7PBT - chains D and G of the 9 polymer chains in the assembly; structure by electron microscopy, 3.30 A resolution.

Chain D:
Name: Holliday junction ATP-dependent DNA helicase RuvB
Source organism: Streptococcus thermophilus
Notes: EC 3.6.4.12
UniProtKB: A0A2U2MES7 (A0A2U2MES7_STRTR); numbering as in UniProt (aligned over 19-333)
Chain sequence (315 residues; numbered 19 to 333; the number before each row is that of its first residue):
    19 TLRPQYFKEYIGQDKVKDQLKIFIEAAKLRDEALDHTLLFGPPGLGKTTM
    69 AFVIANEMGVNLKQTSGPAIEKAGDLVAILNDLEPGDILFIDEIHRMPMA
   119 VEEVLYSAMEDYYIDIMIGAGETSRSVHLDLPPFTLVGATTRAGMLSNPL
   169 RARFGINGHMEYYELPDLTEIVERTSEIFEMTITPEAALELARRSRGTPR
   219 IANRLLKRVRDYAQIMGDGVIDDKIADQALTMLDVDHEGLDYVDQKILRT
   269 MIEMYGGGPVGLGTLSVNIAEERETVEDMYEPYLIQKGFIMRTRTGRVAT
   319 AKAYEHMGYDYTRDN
Not modelled in the structure: 332-333
Small-molecule neighbours: ADP (adenosine-5'-diphosphate): L20, R21, Y28, I29, G62, L63, G64, K65, T66, T67, Y181, I189, P217, R218, N221

Chain G:
Name: Holliday junction ATP-dependent DNA helicase RuvA
Source organism: Salmonella typhimurium
Notes: EC 3.6.4.12
UniProtKB: A0A0M0QTS9 (A0A0M0QTS9_SALTM); residues 156-203 here = UniProt positions 156-203
Chain sequence (48 residues; each row starts with the number of its first residue):
   156 SEDAEQEAVAALVALGYKPQEASRMVSKIARPDASSETLIRDALRAAL

How chain D and chain G interact:
Pairs across the interface (11):
  A91(D) - L170(G)
  G92(D) - L170(G)  hydrogen bond (backbone-backbone)
  G92(D) - Y172(G)
  V95(D) - L199(G)  hydrophobic
  A96(D) - L199(G)
  A96(D) - L203(G)
  N99(D) - L199(G)
  I134(D) - A169(G)  hydrophobic
  I134(D) - L170(G)  hydrophobic
  I136(D) - A165(G)  hydrophobic
  R143(D) - E162(G)  salt bridge
Interface residues without a listed pair, chain D (14 interface residues in all): K90, I97, D100, V145, L147, D148
Interface residues without a listed pair, chain G (11 interface residues in all): A166, G171, I195, R196

Overview:
14 residues of chain D and 11 residues of chain G are in contact, with 1 hydrogen bond and 1 salt bridge.
Polar contacts include R143(D)-E162(G) and G92(D)-L170(G). Bound to chain D: ADP.
Chain D is Holliday junction ATP-dependent DNA helicase RuvB (Streptococcus thermophilus) and chain G is
Holliday junction ATP-dependent DNA helicase RuvA (Salmonella typhimurium); the structure, RuvAB branch
migration motor complexed to the Holliday junction - RuvB AAA+ state s1 [t1 dataset], was determined by
electron microscopy (same publication as 7PBL, 7PBM, 7PBN, 7PBO, 7PBP, 7PBQ and 3 further entries).
